PDB entry 3W0W | X-ray diffraction, 2.60 A resolution | chains D and E of the 5 polymer chains in the assembly

# Chain D
Protein: T36-5 TCR alpha chain
Organism: Homo sapiens
Chain sequence (205 residues; row label = number of the first residue in the row; numbering starts at 0):
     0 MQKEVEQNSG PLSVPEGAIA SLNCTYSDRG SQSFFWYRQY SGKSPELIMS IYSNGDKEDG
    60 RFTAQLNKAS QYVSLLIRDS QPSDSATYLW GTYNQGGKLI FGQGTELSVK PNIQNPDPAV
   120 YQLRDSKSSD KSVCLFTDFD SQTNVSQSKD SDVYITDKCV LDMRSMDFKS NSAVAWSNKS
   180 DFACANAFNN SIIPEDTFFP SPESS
Not modelled in the structure: 0
Disulfide bonds: C133-C183

# Chain E
Protein: T36-5 TCR beta chain
Organism: Homo sapiens
Chain sequence (242 residues; numbered 0 to 241; the number before each row is that of its first residue; numbering starts at 0):
     0 MEAQVTQNPR YLITVTGKKL TVTCSQNMNH EYMSWYRQDP GLGLRQIYYS MNVEVTDKGD
    60 VPEGYKVSRK EKRNFPLILE SPSPNQTSLY FCASSGASHE QYFGPGTRLT VTEDLKNVFP
   120 PEVAVFEPSE AEISHTQKAT LVCLATGFYP DHVELSWWVN GKEVHSGVCT DPQPLKEQPA
   180 LNDSRYALSS RLRVSATFWQ NPRNHFRCQV QFYGLSENDE WTQDRAKPVT QIVSAEAWGR
   240 AD
Not modelled in the structure: 0
Disulfide bonds: C23-C91, C142-C207

# How chain D and chain E interact
Cross-chain cystine bridges: C158(D)-C168(E)
Residue-residue contacts - 104 pairs, chain D then chain E:
  F34(D) with H98(E); E99(E)
  Y36(D) with Q100(E), hydrogen bond (side chain-backbone); F102(E), hydrophobic
  Q38(D) with Q37(E), hydrogen bond; F90(E)
  S40(D) with P171(E)
  K42(D) with F90(E)
  S43(D) with F90(E); F102(E), hydrogen bond (side chain-backbone); G103(E), hydrogen bond (side chain-backbone)
  P44(D) with F90(E); F102(E)
  L46(D) with E99(E); Y101(E)
  S49(D) with E99(E), hydrogen bond
  Y51(D) with S97(E), hydrogen bond (side chain-backbone); E99(E)
  Y92(D) with H98(E), hydrogen bond (side chain-backbone); Q100(E), hydrogen bond
  G95(D) with Y48(E), hydrogen bond (backbone-side chain); M50(E)
  G96(D) with Y31(E), hydrogen bond (backbone-side chain); Y48(E)
  K97(D) with Q45(E); Y48(E); K57(E); G58(E); D59(E), salt bridge
  L98(D) with Y31(E); Y35(E); Q45(E), hydrogen bond (backbone-side chain); Q100(E)
  F100(D) with Y35(E), hydrophobic; L43(E); F102(E), hydrophobic
  D116(D) with H134(E), salt bridge
  Y120(D) with S128(E); A130(E), hydrophobic; E131(E); H134(E); T135(E)
  Q121(D) with S128(E)
  L122(D) with F125(E); E126(E); T139(E); V141(E), hydrophobic
  R123(D) with F125(E); E126(E), hydrogen bond (backbone-backbone)
  D124(D) with A123(E); V124(E); F125(E)
  S125(D) with V124(E), hydrogen bond (backbone-backbone); E126(E), hydrogen bond; E235(E); A236(E)
  K130(D) with A123(E); F125(E)
  S131(D) with F125(E)
  V132(D) with F125(E), hydrophobic
  L134(D) with T139(E)
  T136(D) with R192(E)
  D137(D) with T135(E); R192(E), salt bridge
  Y153(D) with L174(E), hydrophobic; K175(E); E176(E), hydrogen bond (side chain-backbone)
  T155(D) with D170(E); S188(E); R190(E), hydrogen bond
  D156(D) with R190(E), hydrogen bond (backbone-side chain)
  C158(D) with C168(E), disulfide; T169(E); R190(E)
  V159(D) with C168(E)
  L160(D) with G166(E); V167(E); R192(E)
  D161(D) with S165(E), hydrogen bond (backbone-side chain); G166(E), hydrogen bond (backbone-backbone)
  M162(D) with K137(E); S165(E); R192(E); V193(E); S194(E)
  R163(D) with H164(E); S165(E), hydrogen bond (backbone-side chain)
  M165(D) with K137(E)
  F167(D) with K137(E); R192(E)
  S169(D) with R192(E), hydrogen bond
  S171(D) with R190(E), hydrogen bond (backbone-side chain)
  A172(D) with R190(E)
  V173(D) with S188(E); R190(E)
  W175(D) with L143(E), hydrophobic; L174(E), hydrophobic; A186(E), hydrophobic
  F197(D) with H134(E)
  P199(D) with A130(E), hydrophobic
  S203(D) with E129(E)
  S204(D) with E129(E), hydrogen bond; A130(E); S133(E)
Other interface residues (no listed pair), chain D (52 interface residues in all): L88, I99, I154
Other interface residues (no listed pair), chain E (54 interface residues in all): P104, Q177

# Summary
The interface between chain D and chain E involves 52 residues on one side and 54 on the other; the contacts
include 1 disulfide bond, 23 hydrogen bonds and 3 salt bridges. Polar pairs include K97(D)-D59(E),
D116(D)-H134(E) and D137(D)-R192(E).
Chain D is T36-5 TCR alpha chain and chain E is T36-5 TCR beta chain, both from Homo sapiens; the structure,
The complex between T36-5 TCR and HLA-A24 bound to HIV-1 Nef134-10(2F) peptide in space group P212121, was
determined by X-ray diffraction, deposited together with 3VXM, 3VXN, 3VXO, 3VXP, 3VXQ, 3VXR and 3 further
entries.
